PDB entry 4DL2 | X-ray diffraction, 2.15 A resolution | chains A and P of the 3 polymer chains in the assembly

== Chain A ==
Protein: DNA polymerase eta
Source organism: Homo sapiens
Notes: EC 2.7.7.7
UniProt: Q9Y253 (POLH_HUMAN); numbering as in UniProt (aligned over 1-432)
Chain sequence (435 residues; row label = number of the first residue in the row; numbers below 1 keep their minus sign (Gly-2 is residue -2)):
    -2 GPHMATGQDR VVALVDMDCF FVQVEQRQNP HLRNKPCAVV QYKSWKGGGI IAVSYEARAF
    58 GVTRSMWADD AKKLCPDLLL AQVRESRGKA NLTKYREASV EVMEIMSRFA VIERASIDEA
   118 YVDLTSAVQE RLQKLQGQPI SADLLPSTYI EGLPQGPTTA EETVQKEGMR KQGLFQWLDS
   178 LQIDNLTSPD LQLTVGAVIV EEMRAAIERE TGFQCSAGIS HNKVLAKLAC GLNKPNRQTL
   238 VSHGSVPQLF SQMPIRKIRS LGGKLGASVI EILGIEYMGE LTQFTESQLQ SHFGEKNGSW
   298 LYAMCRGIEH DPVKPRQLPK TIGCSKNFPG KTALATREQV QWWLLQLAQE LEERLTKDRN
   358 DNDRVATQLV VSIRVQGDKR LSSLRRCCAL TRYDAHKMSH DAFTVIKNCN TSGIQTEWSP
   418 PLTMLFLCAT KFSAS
Unresolved in the structure: -2 to 1, 155-157
Sequence notes: expression tag (-2 to 0)
Metal / ion sites: Mg2+ site 1: Asp13, Met14, Asp115 (together with 0KX); Mg2+ site 2: Asp13, Asp115, Glu116 (together with 0KX) (shared with DG9(P) of chain P)
Residues lining bound ligands: 0KX (2'-deoxy-5'-O-[(R)-hydroxy{[(R)-hydroxy(phosphonooxy)phosphoryl]amino}phosphoryl]cytidine): Asp13, Met14, Asp15, Cys16, Phe17, Phe18, Ile48, Ala49, Tyr52, Arg55, Arg61, Ile114, Asp115, Lys231
Curated features (UniProtKB/Swiss-Prot):
  - binding site (Mg(2+)): Asp13, Met14, Asp115, Glu116
  - binding site (Mn(2+)): Asp13, Met14, Asp115, Glu116
  - binding site (a 2'-deoxyribonucleoside 5'-triphosphate): Arg61
  - natural variant: Val37 (deletion: In XPV), Leu75 (deletion: In XPV), Arg93 (R93P: In XPV), Arg111 (R111H: In XPV), Thr122 (T122P: In XPV), Gly153 (G153D: In a breast cancer sample), Thr191 (T191P: In XPV), Gly263 (G263V: In XPV), Val266 (V266D: In XPV), Gly295 (G295R: In XPV), Arg361 (R361S: In XPV)
  - mutagenesis: Tyr52 (Y52A/F: Reduces DNA polymerase activity; Y52E: Reduces DNA polymerase activity. Increases fidelity of replication and reduces translesion bypass), Arg61 (R61A: Reduces enzymatic activity by two-thirds), Ser62 (S62G: Increased DNA polymerase activity and translesion bypass compared to wild-type), Ala68 (A68S/V: Severe reduction in thymine dimer translesion bypass), Asn324 to Pro326 (Reduces binding to chromatin and to monoubiquitinated PCNA. Abolishes binding to monoubiquitinated PCNA; when associated with 705-E--H-713 Del)
From the paper describing this entry:
  - binding site for the 12-nt DNA strand: Trp42
  - mutagenesis - W297A: decreased catalytic activity

== Chain P ==
Molecule: 9-nt DNA strand
Sequence (9 nucleotides; row label = number of the first residue in the row):
     1 TAGTGTGAG
Metal / ion sites: Mg2+: DG9 (together with 0KX) (shared with Asp13(A), Asp115(A), Glu116(A) of chain A)

== Chain A / chain P interface ==
Pairs across the interface - 24 pairs, chain A then chain P:
  Ser113(A) with DG9(P), hydrogen bond to the phosphate
  Asp115(A) with DG9(P), phosphate contact
  Glu116(A) with DG9(P), phosphate contact
  Lys224(A) with DG9(P), salt bridge to the phosphate
  Arg256(A) with DA8(P), phosphate contact
  Ser257(A) with DG7(P), phosphate contact; DA8(P), hydrogen bond to the phosphate
  Leu258(A) with DA8(P), hydrogen bond to the phosphate
  Gly259(A) with DG7(P), phosphate contact; DA8(P), hydrogen bond to the phosphate
  Gly260(A) with DG7(P), phosphate contact; DA8(P), hydrogen bond to the phosphate
  Lys261(A) with DT6(P), salt bridge to the phosphate; DG7(P), hydrogen bond to the phosphate
  Leu262(A) with DG7(P), hydrogen bond to the phosphate
  Gln365(A) with DA2(P), phosphate contact
  Arg377(A) with DG5(P), salt bridge to the phosphate
  Leu381(A) with DT4(P), phosphate contact
  Arg382(A) with DG3(P), salt bridge to the phosphate; DT4(P), hydrogen bond to the phosphate
  Arg383(A) with DG3(P), salt bridge to the phosphate
  Cys384(A) with DA2(P), sugar contact; DG3(P), hydrogen bond to the phosphate
  Lys428(A) with DA2(P), salt bridge to the phosphate
Other interface residues (no listed pair), chain A (23 interface residues in all): Asp13, Ile255, Leu378, Ser379, Ser380

== In short ==
23 residues of chain A face 8 of chain P across their interface, with 9 hydrogen bonds and 6 salt bridges.
Polar pairs include Ser113(A)-DG9(P), Ser257(A)-DA8(P) and Leu258(A)-DA8(P). Chain A binds compound 0KX. The
paper reports a binding site for the 12-nt DNA strand at Trp42(A); W297A of chain A reduces catalytic
activity.
Chain A is DNA polymerase eta (Homo sapiens) and chain P is a 9-nt DNA strand; the structure, Human DNA
polymerase eta inserting dCMPNPP opposite CG template (GG0a), was determined by X-ray diffraction together
with 4DL3, 4DL4, 4DL5, 4DL6 and 4DL7 from the same study.
